PDB entry 2AWI | X-ray diffraction, 2.25 A resolution | chains A and B of the 4 polymer chains in the assembly

# Chain A (and B)
Name: PrgX
Organism: Enterococcus faecalis
Notes: chain B of this document is another copy of the same molecule, construct and numbering; everything in this record applies to it too
UniProt: Q04114 (Q04114_ENTFA); numbering as in UniProt (aligned over 1-317)
Amino-acid sequence (317 residues; numbered 1 to 317; the number before each row is that of its first residue):
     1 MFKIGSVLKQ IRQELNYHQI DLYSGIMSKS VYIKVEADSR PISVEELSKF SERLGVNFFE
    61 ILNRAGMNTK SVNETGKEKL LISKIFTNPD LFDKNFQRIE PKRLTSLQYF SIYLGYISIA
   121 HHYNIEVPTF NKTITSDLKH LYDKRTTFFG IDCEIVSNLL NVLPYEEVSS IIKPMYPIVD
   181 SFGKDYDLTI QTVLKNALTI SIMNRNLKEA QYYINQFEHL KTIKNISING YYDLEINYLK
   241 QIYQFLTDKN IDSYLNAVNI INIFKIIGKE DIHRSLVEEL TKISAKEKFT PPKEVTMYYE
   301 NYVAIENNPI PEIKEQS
Not modelled in the structure: 1, 69-70, 302-317
Differences from the reference sequence: modified residue (27, 67, 175, 203); engineered mutation Cys153 (Tyr in Q04114)
Modified positions: Mse27, Mse67, Mse175, Mse203 (selenomethionine; parent Met)
From the paper describing this entry:
  - mutagenesis - R12S, Q19R, S28F: abolished binding to DNA (citing earlier work)

# Chain A / chain B interface
Contacting residue pairs (105; chain A residue first):
  Phe2(A) with Ser48(B)
  Ile4(A) with Val44(B), hydrophobic
  Ile11(A) with Phe149(B), hydrophobic
  Glu14(A) with Arg145(B), salt bridge; Thr146(B), hydrogen bond; Thr147(B), hydrogen bond (side chain-backbone); Phe149(B)
  Leu15(A) with Leu107(B), hydrophobic; Arg145(B)
  Tyr17(A) with Thr105(B), hydrogen bond (side chain-backbone); Ser106(B)
  Pro41(A) with Ser43(B)
  Ile42(A) with Ser43(B); Val44(B), hydrogen bond (backbone-backbone)
  Ser43(A) with Ile42(B); Ser43(B)
  Val44(A) with Ile4(B), hydrophobic; Ile42(B), hydrogen bond (backbone-backbone)
  Glu45(A) with Phe2(B)
  Leu47(A) with Val44(B), hydrophobic
  Glu52(A) with Asn73(B), hydrogen bond; Glu74(B); Thr75(B), hydrogen bond
  Gly55(A) with Gln108(B); Ile151(B)
  Asn57(A) with Gln108(B); Ile151(B)
  Phe58(A) with Leu62(B), hydrophobic; Mse67(B)
  Phe59(A) with Phe59(B), hydrophobic; Asn63(B); Asp185(B)
  Glu60(A) with Phe149(B); Gly150(B), hydrogen bond (side chain-backbone); Tyr186(B)
  Leu62(A) with Phe58(B), hydrophobic; Phe59(B), hydrophobic
  Asn63(A) with Phe59(B); Phe182(B), hydrogen bond (side chain-backbone); Gly183(B)
  Arg64(A) with Phe148(B), hydrogen bond (side chain-backbone); Phe149(B); Phe182(B); Tyr186(B)
  Mse67(A) with Phe58(B), hydrophobic
  Asn68(A) with Ser181(B); Phe182(B)
  Asn73(A) with Glu52(B)
  Glu74(A) with Glu52(B)
  Thr75(A) with Glu52(B), hydrogen bond
  Thr105(A) with Tyr17(B), hydrogen bond (backbone-side chain)
  Ser106(A) with Tyr17(B); Arg53(B)
  Leu107(A) with Leu15(B), hydrophobic
  Gln108(A) with Gly55(B); Asn57(B)
  Lys144(A) with Asn16(B), hydrogen bond
  Arg145(A) with Glu14(B), salt bridge; Leu15(B)
  Thr146(A) with Glu14(B), hydrogen bond
  Thr147(A) with Gln10(B); Glu14(B), hydrogen bond
  Phe148(A) with Arg64(B), hydrogen bond (backbone-side chain)
  Phe149(A) with Ile11(B), hydrophobic; Glu14(B); Val56(B), hydrophobic; Glu60(B); Arg64(B)
  Gly150(A) with Glu60(B), hydrogen bond (backbone-side chain)
  Ile151(A) with Gly55(B)
  Phe182(A) with Asn63(B), hydrogen bond (backbone-side chain); Arg64(B)
  Gly183(A) with Asn63(B)
  Lys184(A) with Lys184(B); Asp185(B), salt bridge; Leu188(B)
  Asp185(A) with Lys184(B), salt bridge
  Tyr186(A) with Glu60(B)
  Leu188(A) with Lys184(B)
  Ile228(A) with Tyr231(B)
  Gly230(A) with Gly230(B); Tyr231(B)
  Tyr231(A) with Ile228(B); Gly230(B); Asp233(B), hydrogen bond
  Asp233(A) with Tyr231(B), hydrogen bond; Ile267(B)
  Leu234(A) with Ile263(B), hydrophobic; Ile267(B), hydrophobic
  Asn237(A) with Ile266(B); Ile267(B)
  Asn256(A) with Ile266(B)
  Asn259(A) with Asn259(B), hydrogen bond; Asn262(B); Ile263(B)
  Asn262(A) with Asn259(B)
  Ile263(A) with Leu234(B), hydrophobic; Asn259(B); Ile260(B), hydrophobic; Ile263(B), hydrophobic
  Ile266(A) with Asn237(B); Asn256(B)
  Ile267(A) with Lys221(B); Leu234(B), hydrophobic; Asn237(B)
Interface residues without a listed pair, chain A (65 interface residues in all): Gln10, Ser48, Arg53, Val56, Ser181, Lys221, Asn229, Ile260, Lys269
Interface residues without a listed pair, chain B (66 interface residues in all): Pro41, Leu47, Asn68, Lys144, Asn225, Gln241, Lys269

# In short
65 residues of chain A and 66 residues of chain B are in contact, with 21 hydrogen bonds and 4 salt bridges.
Polar pairs include Glu14(A)-Arg145(B), Lys184(A)-Asp185(B) and Glu14(A)-Thr146(B). From the paper: R12S, Q19R
and S28F of chain A abolish binding to DNA.
Chain A and chain B are both PrgX (Enterococcus faecalis); the structure, Structure of PrgX Y153C mutant, was
determined by X-ray diffraction (same publication as 2AW6, 2AXU, 2AXV and 2AXZ).
